8U2T - chain A; structure by X-ray diffraction, 1.65 A resolution.

== Chain A ==
Name: Acetyl-coenzyme A synthetase
From: Leishmania infantum
UniProtKB: A4I093 (A4I093_LEIIN); numbering as in UniProt (aligned over 1-705)
Chain sequence (713 residues; row label = number of the first residue in the row; numbers below 1 keep their minus sign (Met-7 is residue -7)):
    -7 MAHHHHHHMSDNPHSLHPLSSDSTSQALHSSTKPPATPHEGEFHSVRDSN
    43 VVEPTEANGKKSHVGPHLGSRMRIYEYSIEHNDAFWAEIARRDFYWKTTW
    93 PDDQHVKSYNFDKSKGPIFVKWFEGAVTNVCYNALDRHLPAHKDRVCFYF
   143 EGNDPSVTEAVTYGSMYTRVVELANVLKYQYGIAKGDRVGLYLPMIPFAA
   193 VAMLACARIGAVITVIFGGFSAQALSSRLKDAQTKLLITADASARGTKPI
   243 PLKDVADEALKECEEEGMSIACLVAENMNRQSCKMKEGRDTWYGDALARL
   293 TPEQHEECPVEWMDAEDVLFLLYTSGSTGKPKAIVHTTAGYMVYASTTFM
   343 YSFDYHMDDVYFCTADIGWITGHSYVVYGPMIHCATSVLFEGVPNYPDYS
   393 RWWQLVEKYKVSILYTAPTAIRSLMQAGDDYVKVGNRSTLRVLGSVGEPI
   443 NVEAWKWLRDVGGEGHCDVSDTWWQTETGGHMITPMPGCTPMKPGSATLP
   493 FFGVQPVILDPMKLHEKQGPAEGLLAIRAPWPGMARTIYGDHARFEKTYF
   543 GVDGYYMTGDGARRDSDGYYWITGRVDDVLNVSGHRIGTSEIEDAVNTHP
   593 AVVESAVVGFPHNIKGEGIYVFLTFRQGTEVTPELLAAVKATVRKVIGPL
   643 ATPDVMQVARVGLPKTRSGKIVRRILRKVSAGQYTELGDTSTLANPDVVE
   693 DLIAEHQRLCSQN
Disordered / not traced: -7 to 39, 271-273, 704-705
Modified / non-standard residues: Cys275 (S-hydroxycysteine; CSO)
Sequence notes: initiating methionine (-7); expression tag (-6 to 0)
Small-molecule neighbours:
  - adenosine monophosphate (AMP): Ile362, Gly439, Glu440, Pro441, Asp463, Thr464, Trp465, Trp466, Gln467, Thr468, Glu469, Asp552, Ile564, Arg567, Asn573, Gly576, Arg578
  - coenzyme A (COA): Phe209, Gly210, Gly211, Arg237, Lys240, Ile242, Asp358, Val385, Ser575, Arg636, Pro641, Leu642

== Overview ==
Chain A binds adenosine monophosphate and coenzyme A.
Chain A is Acetyl-coenzyme A synthetase (Leishmania infantum); the structure, Crystal Structure of
Acetyl-coenzyme A synthetase from Leishmania infantum (CoA and AMP bound), was determined by X-ray diffraction
together with 8V4R, 8U2R, 8U2S, 8U2U and 8SF3 from the same study.
